PDB entry 5LQY | electron microscopy, 7.80 A resolution (low resolution: residue-level contacts below are approximate; hydrogen-bond / salt-bridge calls are withheld) | chains B and F of the 30 polymer chains in the assembly

# Chain B
Name: ATP synthase alpha subunit
Source organism: Ogataea angusta
Chain sequence (510 residues; numbered 1 to 510; the number before each row is that of its first residue):
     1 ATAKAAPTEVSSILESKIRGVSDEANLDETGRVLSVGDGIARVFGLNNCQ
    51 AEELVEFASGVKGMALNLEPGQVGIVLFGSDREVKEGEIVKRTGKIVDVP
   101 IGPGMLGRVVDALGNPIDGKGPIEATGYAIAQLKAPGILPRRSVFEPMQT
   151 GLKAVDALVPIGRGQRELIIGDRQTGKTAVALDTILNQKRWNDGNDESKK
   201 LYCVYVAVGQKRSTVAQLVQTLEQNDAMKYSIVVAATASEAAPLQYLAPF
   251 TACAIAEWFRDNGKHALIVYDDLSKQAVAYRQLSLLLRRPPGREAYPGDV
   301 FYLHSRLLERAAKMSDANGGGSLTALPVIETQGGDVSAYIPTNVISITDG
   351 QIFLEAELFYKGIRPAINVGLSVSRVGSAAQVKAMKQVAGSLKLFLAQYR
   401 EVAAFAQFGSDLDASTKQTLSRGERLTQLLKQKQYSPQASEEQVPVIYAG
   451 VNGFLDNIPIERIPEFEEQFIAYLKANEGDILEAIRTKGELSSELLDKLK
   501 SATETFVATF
Disordered / not traced: 1-6, 407-411, 510
Small-molecule neighbours: ADP (adenosine-5'-diphosphate): Asp-172, Arg-173, Gln-174, Thr-175, Gly-176, Lys-177, Thr-178, Ala-179, Arg-364, Gln-432, Lys-433, Gln-434

# Chain F
Name: ATP synthase beta subunit
Source organism: Ogataea angusta
Chain sequence (476 residues; each row starts with the number of its first residue):
     4 ATAGPASGKIRAVIGAVVDVQFEQGELPAILNALTIDQGNNQKLVLEVAQ
    54 HLGENAVRAIAMDGTEGLVRGQTVVDTGAPISVPVGRGTLGRIINVVGEP
   104 IDERGPIECKQRNPIHADPPSFVEQSTEAEVLETGIKVVDLLAPYARGGK
   154 IGLFGGAGVGKTVFIQELINNIAKAHGGFSVFTGVGERTREGNDLYREMK
   204 ETGVINLEGESKVALVFGQMNEPPGARARVALTGLTIAEYFRDEEGQDVL
   254 LFVDNIFRFTQAGSEVSALLGRIPSAVGYQPTLATDMGLLQERITTTRKG
   304 SVTSVQAVYVPADDLTDPAPATTFAHLDATTVLSRGISELGIYPAVDPLD
   354 SKSRLLDVSVVGQEHYDVATGVQQTLQAYKSLQDIIAILGMDELSEQDKL
   404 TVERARKIQRFLSQPFAVAEVFTGIEGKLVRLKDTIASFKAVLEGKYDHL
   454 PENAFYMVGGIEDVVAKAEKIAAEAN
Disordered / not traced: 4-6, 477-479
Small-molecule neighbours:
  - ADP (adenosine-5'-diphosphate), molecule 1: Gly-159, Ala-160, Gly-161, Val-162, Gly-163, Lys-164, Thr-165, Val-166, Tyr-346, Pro-347, Ala-422, Phe-425
  - ADP, molecule 2: Ser-356, Arg-357, Leu-359, Asp-360

# Interface between chain B and chain F
Contacting residue pairs - 27 pairs, chain B then chain F:
  Asn-47(B) with Arg-73(F)
  Gln-50(B) with Gly-70(F); Leu-71(F)
  Ala-51(B) with Thr-68(F); Glu-69(F); Gly-70(F); Leu-71(F)
  Leu-66(B) with Val-16(F)
  Asn-67(B) with Val-16(F); Ile-17(F)
  Leu-68(B) with Ala-15(F); Val-16(F)
  Glu-69(B) with Arg-14(F)
  Ala-135(B) with Asn-224(F)
  Ile-138(B) with Asn-196(F)
  Pro-290(B) with Pro-277(F)
  Pro-291(B) with Gly-281(F)
  Gly-292(B) with Val-280(F); Gly-281(F)
  Gly-298(B) with Glu-268(F)
  Asp-299(B) with Glu-268(F)
  Ser-305(B) with Met-223(F)
  Glu-309(B) with Thr-192(F); Asn-224(F)
  Ser-337(B) with Ala-315(F)
  Ala-338(B) with Ala-315(F)
  Thr-342(B) with Ala-160(F)
Interface residues without a listed pair, chain B (28 interface residues in all): Asn-48, Cys-49, Glu-52, Pro-70, Arg-141, Arg-293, Arg-306, Tyr-339, Ser-346
Interface residues without a listed pair, chain F (23 interface residues in all): Val-72, Gly-195, Ala-271, Asp-316

# In short
The interface between chain B and chain F involves 28 residues on one side and 23 on the other. Ligands of
chain B: ADP. Chain F binds ADP.
Chain B is ATP synthase alpha subunit and chain F is ATP synthase beta subunit, both from Ogataea angusta; the
structure, Structure of F-ATPase from Pichia angusta, in state2, was determined by electron microscopy (same
publication as 5LQX and 5LQZ).
